PDB entry 4QZ5 | X-ray diffraction, 2.80 A resolution | chains H and Z of the 28 polymer chains in the assembly

[Chain H]
Name: Proteasome subunit beta type-2
Organism: Saccharomyces cerevisiae
Notes: EC 3.4.25.1
UniProtKB: P25043 (PSB2_YEAST); residues 1-232 here correspond to UniProt positions 30-261 (UniProt number = residue number + 29)
Sequence (232 residues; row label = number of the first residue in the row):
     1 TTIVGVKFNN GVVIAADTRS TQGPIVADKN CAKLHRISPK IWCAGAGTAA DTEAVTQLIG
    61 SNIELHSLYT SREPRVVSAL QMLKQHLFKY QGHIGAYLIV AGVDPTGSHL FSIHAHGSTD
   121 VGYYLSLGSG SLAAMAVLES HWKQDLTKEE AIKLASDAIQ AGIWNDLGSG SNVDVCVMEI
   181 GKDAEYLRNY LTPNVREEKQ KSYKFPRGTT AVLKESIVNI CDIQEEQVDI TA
Not modelled in the structure: 223-232
Covalently attached groups: compound 04C linked to Thr1
Ligand contacts:
  - 04C (1,2,4-trideoxy-4-methyl-2-{[N-(morpholin-4-ylacetyl)-L-alanyl-O-methyl-L-tyrosyl]amino}-1-phenyl-D-xylitol), molecule 1: Arg19, Ser20, Thr21, Gln22, Cys31, Lys33, Gly45, Ala46, Gly47, Thr48, Ala49, Thr52, Ser129, Gly168
  - 04C, molecule 2: His114, His116, Ser118
UniProt features mapped onto this chain:
  - active site: Thr1 (Nucleophile)

[Chain Z]
Name: Proteasome subunit beta type-6
Organism: Saccharomyces cerevisiae
Notes: EC 3.4.25.1
UniProtKB: P23724 (PSB6_YEAST); residues 1-222 here correspond to UniProt positions 20-241 (UniProt number = residue number + 19)
Sequence (222 residues; each row starts with the number of its first residue):
     1 QFNPYGDNGG TILGIAGEDF AVLAGDTRNI TDYSINSRYE PKVFDCGDNI VMSANGFAAD
    61 GDALVKRFKN SVKWYHFDHN DKKLSINSAA RNIQHLLYGK RFFPYYVHTI IAGLDEDGKG
   121 AVYSFDPVGS YEREQCRAGG AAASLIMPFL DNQVNFKNQY EPGTNGKVKK PLKYLSVEEV
   181 IKLVRDSFTS ATERHIQVGD GLEILIVTKD GVRKEFYELK RD
Bound ions: Mg2+: Thr192, Val198
Ligand contacts: 04C (1,2,4-trideoxy-4-methyl-2-{[N-(morpholin-4-ylacetyl)-L-alanyl-O-methyl-L-tyrosyl]amino}-1-phenyl-D-xylitol): Arg101, Asp126, Pro127, Val128

[Interface between chain H and chain Z]
Contacting residue pairs (58; chain H residue first):
  Arg19(H) - Ile196(Z)
  Arg19(H) - Asp222(Z)  salt bridge
  Thr21(H) - Ile196(Z)
  Gly23(H) - Tyr33(Z)
  Pro24(H) - His195(Z)
  Pro24(H) - Ile196(Z)  hydrogen bond (backbone-backbone)
  Ile25(H) - Arg194(Z)
  Ile25(H) - His195(Z)
  Val26(H) - Glu193(Z)
  Val26(H) - Arg194(Z)  hydrogen bond (backbone-backbone)
  Val26(H) - Ile196(Z)  hydrophobic
  Ala27(H) - Arg194(Z)  hydrogen bond (backbone-side chain)
  Lys29(H) - Glu193(Z)  salt bridge
  Lys29(H) - Arg194(Z)
  Ile163(H) - Asp222(Z)
  Trp164(H) - Ile35(Z)
  Trp164(H) - Arg38(Z)  hydrogen bond (backbone-side chain)
  Trp164(H) - Arg221(Z)
  Trp164(H) - Asp222(Z)
  Asn165(H) - Tyr33(Z)
  Asn165(H) - Arg38(Z)
  Asp166(H) - Tyr33(Z)
  Asp166(H) - Asp222(Z)
  Leu167(H) - Arg28(Z)
  Leu167(H) - Ile30(Z)  hydrophobic
  Leu167(H) - Asp32(Z)
  Leu167(H) - Tyr33(Z)  hydrogen bond (backbone-backbone)
  Leu167(H) - Ile35(Z)  hydrophobic
  Leu167(H) - Ile196(Z)
  Gly168(H) - Tyr33(Z)
  Ser169(H) - Asp222(Z)
  Gly170(H) - Asp222(Z)
  Ser171(H) - Asp222(Z)  hydrogen bond (backbone-side chain)
  Asn194(H) - Lys220(Z)  hydrogen bond (backbone-side chain)
  Asn194(H) - Asp222(Z)
  Arg196(H) - Thr189(Z)  hydrogen bond
  Arg196(H) - Ser190(Z)  hydrogen bond
  Arg196(H) - Glu193(Z)
  Glu197(H) - Arg185(Z)  salt bridge
  Lys199(H) - Asp186(Z)
  Gln200(H) - Lys182(Z)
  Gln200(H) - Arg185(Z)  hydrogen bond
  Gln200(H) - Asp186(Z)  hydrogen bond (backbone-side chain)
  Lys201(H) - Glu179(Z)
  Lys201(H) - Asp186(Z)
  Tyr203(H) - Phe149(Z)
  Tyr203(H) - Gln153(Z)
  Tyr203(H) - Leu183(Z)
  Tyr203(H) - Asp186(Z)  hydrogen bond
  Phe205(H) - Asn152(Z)
  Phe205(H) - Gln153(Z)
  Phe205(H) - Gln159(Z)
  Arg207(H) - Pro162(Z)
  Gly208(H) - Pro162(Z)
  Thr209(H) - Gln159(Z)
  Thr209(H) - Tyr160(Z)  hydrogen bond (backbone-backbone)
  Ala211(H) - Tyr160(Z)  hydrophobic
  Ala211(H) - Gly166(Z)
Interface residues without a listed pair, chain H (33 interface residues in all): Asp28, Ser129, Val195, Pro206
Interface residues without a listed pair, chain Z (32 interface residues in all): Ser34, Leu145, Asn158, Glu161, Glu218

[Summary]
33 residues of chain H and 32 residues of chain Z are in contact, with 13 hydrogen bonds and 3 salt bridges.
Among the polar pairs are Arg19(H)-Asp222(Z), Lys29(H)-Glu193(Z) and Glu197(H)-Arg185(Z). Bound to chain H:
compound 04C. Chain Z binds compound 04C.
Chain H is Proteasome subunit beta type-2 and chain Z is Proteasome subunit beta type-6, both from
Saccharomyces cerevisiae; the structure, yCP beta5-A49T-mutant in complex with ONX 0914, was determined by
X-ray diffraction together with 4QUX, 4QUY, 4QV0, 4QV1, 4QV3, 4QV4 and 42 further entries from the same study.
